PDB entry 7AFI | electron microscopy, 3.53 A resolution | chains A and R of the 13 polymer chains in the assembly

== Chain A ==
Molecule: 16SrRNA
Organism: Escherichia coli
Sequence (1541 nucleotides; each row starts with the number of its first residue; note: 1 number in that range is skipped by the numbering (no residue carries it; nothing is unmodelled there)):
     1 AAAUUGAAGA GUUUGAUCAU GGCUCAGAUU GAACGCUGGC GGCAGGCCUA ACACAUGCAA
    61 GUCGAACGGU AACAGGAAGA AGCUUGCUUC UUUGCUGACG AGUGGCGGAC GGGUGAGUAA
   121 UGUCUGGGAA ACUGCCUGAU GGAGGGGGAU AACUACUGGA AACGGUAGCU AAUACCGCAU
   181 AACGUCGCAA GACCAAAGAG GGGGACCUUC GGGCCUCUUG CCAUCGGAUG UGCCCAGAUG
   241 GGAUUAGCUA GUAGGUGGGG UAACGGCUCA CCUAGGCGAC GAUCCCUAGC UGGUCUGAGA
   301 GGAUGACCAG CCACACUGGA ACUGAGACAC GGUCCAGACU CCUACGGGAG GCAGCAGUGG
   361 GGAAUAUUGC ACAAUGGGCG CAAGCCUGAU GCAGCCAUGC CGCGUGUAUG AAGAAGGCCU
   421 UCGGGUUGUA AAGUACUUUC AGCGGGGAGG AAGGGAGUAA AGUUAAUACC UUUGCUCAUU
   481 GACGUUACCC GCAGAAGAAG CACCGGCUAA CUCCGUGCCA GCAGCCXCGG UAAUACGGAG
   541 GGUGCAAGCG UUAAUCGGAA UUACUGGGCG UAAAGCGCAC GCAGGCGGUU UGUUAAGUCA
   601 GAUGUGAAAU CCCCGGGCUC AACCUGGGAA CUGCAUCUGA UACUGGCAAG CUUGAGUCUC
   661 GUAGAGGGGG GUAGAAUUCC AGGUGUAGCG GUGAAAUGCG UAGAGAUCUG GAGGAAUACC
   721 GGUGGCGAAG GCGGCCCCCU GGACGAAGAC UGACGCUCAG GUGCGAAAGC GUGGGGAGCA
   781 AACAGGAUUA GAUACCCUGG UAGUCCACGC CGUAAACGAU GUCGACUUGG AGGUUGUGCC
   841 CUUGAGGCGU GGCUUCCGGA GCUAACGCGU UAAGUCGACC GCCUGGGGAG UACGGCCGCA
   901 AGGUUAAAAC UCAAAUGAAU UGACGGGGGC
   932 CCGCACAAGC GGUGGAGCAU GUGGUUUAAU UCGAUGXAAC GCGAAGAACC UUACCUGGUC
   992 UUGACAUCCA CGGAAGUUUU CAGAGAUGAG AAUGUGCCUU CGGGAACCGU GAGACAGGUG
  1052 CUGCAUGGCU GUCGUCAGCU CGUGUUGUGA AAUGUUGGGU UAAGUCCCGC AACGAGCGCA
  1112 ACCCUUAUCC UUUGUUGCCA GCGGUCCGGC CGGGAACUCA AAGGAGACUG CCAGUGAUAA
  1172 ACUGGAGGAA GGUGGGGAUG ACGUCAAGUC AUCAUGGCCC UUACGACCAG GGCUACACAC
  1232 GUGCUACAAU GGCGCAUACA AAGAGAAGCG ACCUCGCGAG AGCAAGCGGA CCUCAUAAAG
  1292 UGCGUCGUAG UCCGGAUUGG AGUCUGCAAC UCGACUCCAU GAAGUCGGAA UCGCUAGUAA
  1352 UCGUGGAUCA GAAUGCCACG GUGAAUACGU UCCCGGCCUU GAACACACCG CCCGUXACAC
  1412 CAUGGGAGUG GGUUGCAAAA GAAGUAGGUA GCUUAACCUU CGGGAGGGCG CUUACCACUU
  1472 UGUGAUUCAU GACUGGGGUG AAGUCGUAAC AAGGUAACCG UAGGGGAACC UGCGGUUGGA
  1532 UCACCUCCUU A
Disordered / not traced: 932-1386, 1401-1408, 1492-1501, 1541-1542
Modified residues: PSU (pseudouridine-5'-monophosphate) at position 516, G7M (N7-methyl-guanosine-5'-monophosphate) at position 527, 2MG (2N-methylguanosine-5'-monophosphate) at position 967, 5MC (5-methylcytidine-5'-monophosphate) at position 968, 2MG (2N-methylguanosine-5'-monophosphate) at position 1208, 4OC (4n,o2'-methylcytidine-5'-monophosphate) at position 1402, 5MC (5-methylcytidine-5'-monophosphate) at position 1407, UR3 (3-methyluridine-5'-monophoshate) at position 1498, 2MG (2N-methylguanosine-5'-monophosphate) at position 1516, MA6 (6N-dimethyladenosine-5'-monophoshate) at position 1518, MA6 (6N-dimethyladenosine-5'-monophoshate) at position 1519
Ion coordination: Mg2+ site 1 near G21 (its only coordinating residue here); Mg2+ site 2 near G41 (its only coordinating residue here); Mg2+ site 3: C48, G115; Mg2+ site 4 near A53 (its only coordinating residue here); Mg2+ site 5 near U56 (its only coordinating residue here); Mg2+ site 6: A59, U387; Mg2+ site 7: A109, G331; Mg2+ site 8 near G111 (its only coordinating residue here); Mg2+ site 9 near G113 (its only coordinating residue here); Mg2+ site 10: A116, G117, G289; Mg2+ site 11: G145, A197; Mg2+ site 12: A174, C175; 19 more Mg2+ sites not listed

== Chain R ==
Molecule: 30S ribosomal protein S18
Organism: Escherichia coli
UniProtKB: C3SFP7 (C3SFP7_ECOLX); numbering as in UniProt (aligned over 1-75)
Sequence (75 residues; each row starts with the number of its first residue):
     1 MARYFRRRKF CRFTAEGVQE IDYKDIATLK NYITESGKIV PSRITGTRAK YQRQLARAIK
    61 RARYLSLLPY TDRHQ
Disordered / not traced: 1-9, 75

== Chain A / chain R interface ==
Pairs across the interface (31):
  A663(A) with Arg53(R), hydrogen bond to the phosphate
  G664(A) with Arg53(R), salt bridge to the phosphate; Arg57(R), salt bridge to the phosphate
  U672(A) with Tyr64(R), hydrogen bond to the sugar
  A673(A) with Tyr64(R), sugar contact; Tyr70(R), hydrogen bond to the sugar
  G674(A) with Tyr70(R), sugar contact; His74(R), hydrogen bond to the phosphate
  A675(A) with His74(R), salt bridge to the phosphate
  A718(A) with Lys38(R), base contact; Arg63(R), base contact; Tyr70(R), base contact
  C719(A) with Lys38(R), sugar contact; Ile39(R), hydrogen bond to the sugar; Arg63(R), base contact
  C720(A) with Ile39(R), sugar contact; Pro41(R), sugar contact; Gln52(R), hydrogen bond to the phosphate; Ala56(R), sugar contact; Lys60(R), hydrogen bond to the base
  G721(A) with Ser42(R), hydrogen bond to the phosphate; Gln52(R), hydrogen bond to the phosphate
  G734(A) with Lys60(R), sugar contact; Tyr64(R), base contact
  C736(A) with Arg61(R), salt bridge to the phosphate
  U835(A) with Lys50(R), salt bridge to the phosphate; Arg53(R), salt bridge to the phosphate
  G836(A) with Lys50(R), phosphate contact
  G844(A) with Thr14(R), phosphate contact; Ala15(R), hydrogen bond to the sugar
  A845(A) with Thr14(R), hydrogen bond to the phosphate
Interface residues without a listed pair, chain A (19 interface residues in all): A665, C735, U834
Interface residues without a listed pair, chain R (19 interface residues in all): Val40, Ala49

== Summary ==
The chain A/chain R interface involves 19 residues from each chain, with 11 hydrogen bonds and 6 salt bridges.
Polar pairs include C720(A)-Lys60(R), U672(A)-Tyr64(R) and A673(A)-Tyr70(R). C48(A) and G115(A) form the Mg2+
site 3. A59(A) and U387(A) form the Mg2+ site 6.
Chain A is 16SrRNA and chain R is 30S ribosomal protein S18, both from Escherichia coli; the structure,
Bacterial 30S ribosomal subunit assembly complex state C (body domain), was determined by electron microscopy,
deposited together with 7AF3, 7AF5, 7AF8, 7AFA, 7AFD, 7AFH and 17 further entries.
